PDB entry 8SNF | X-ray diffraction, 2.30 A resolution | chains A and D of the 3 polymer chains in the assembly

== Chain A ==
Protein: metformin hydrolase subunit B
Source organism: Pseudomonas mendocina
Sequence (348 residues; each row starts with the number of its first residue):
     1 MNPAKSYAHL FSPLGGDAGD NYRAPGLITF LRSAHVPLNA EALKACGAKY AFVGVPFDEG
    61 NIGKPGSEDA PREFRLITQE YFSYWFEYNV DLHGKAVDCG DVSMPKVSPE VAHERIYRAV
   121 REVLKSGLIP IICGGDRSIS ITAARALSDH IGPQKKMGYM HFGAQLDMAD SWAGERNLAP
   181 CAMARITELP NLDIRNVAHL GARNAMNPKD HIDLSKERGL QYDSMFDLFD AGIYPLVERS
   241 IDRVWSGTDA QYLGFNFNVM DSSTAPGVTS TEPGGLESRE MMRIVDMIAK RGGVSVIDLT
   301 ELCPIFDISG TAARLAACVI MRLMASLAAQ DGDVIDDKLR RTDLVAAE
Disordered / not traced: 1-5, 16-26, 343-348
From the paper describing this entry:
  - conformationally variable residues (order/disorder transition): Gly16 to Ala24

== Chain D ==
Protein: metformin hydrolase subunit A
Source organism: Pseudomonas mendocina
Sequence (364 residues; numbered 1 to 364; the number before each row is that of its first residue):
     1 MGLDRKTETA KWQFTPHQHR GPAEQFGEND HIYSPKLHNG SFKSRGLATF MGAPYCPPDR
    61 HKIREMGAKI CFLAVPWDQG QIVRAGASQG AAALRDATTQ YFPYMFEYDV DLLSFFRVVD
   121 CGDVPTVPGN NIKSQEYTAD YVTECLEGGA KVILFGGDHS LPIPGAKALS RFTGSGKMGY
   181 LHVDCHLDAA PDWAGNLITN CSGAPRALDL PNCNARNMAH MGSRNGLNPK DWWDFYVDNE
   241 IRVVTMSEMI ERGLEVCANE IFERVKKDTD SLYFTWDTDS IDISCMPGNS APECYGLKGR
   301 EVIQLARIAG RHGCDILDIV EFCPYFDPSQ IGAKMTVNMI YHYLGSRAQT LRQQGKQPEN
   361 LYFQ
Disordered / not traced: 1-10, 358-364
Ion coordination: Ni2+ site 1: His159, Asp184, Asp188, Asp277; Ni2+ site 2: Asp184, His186, Asp277, Asp279
From the paper describing this entry:
  - Ni2+ coordination: His159, Asp184, His186, Asp188, Asp277, Asp279
  - binding site for Ni2+: Asn200 (from molecular simulation)
  - mutagenesis - D188N, N200A, C201S: decreased catalytic activity
  - catalytic residues: Asp188, Asn200 (proposed by the authors, not directly observed)
  - catalytic residues: Glu321 (citing earlier work)

== Chain A / chain D interface ==
Contacting residue pairs - 77 pairs, chain A then chain D:
  Asn61(A) with Lys43(D), hydrogen bond (backbone-side chain)
  Ile62(A) with Asn39(D), hydrogen bond (backbone-side chain); Phe42(D); Lys43(D)
  Gly63(A) with Phe42(D); Lys43(D), hydrogen bond (backbone-side chain)
  Lys64(A) with Lys43(D), hydrogen bond (side chain-backbone); Gln100(D); Gln330(D)
  Ala169(A) with Ser34(D)
  Ser171(A) with Ser34(D)
  Trp172(A) with Ser34(D); Pro35(D); Asn39(D), hydrogen bond; Phe42(D), hydrophobic; Phe102(D), hydrophobic
  Ala173(A) with Pro35(D), hydrogen bond (backbone-backbone); Lys36(D); His38(D)
  Gly174(A) with Lys36(D), hydrogen bond (backbone-backbone)
  Ala202(A) with Phe106(D)
  Arg203(A) with Phe106(D); Glu107(D)
  Asn204(A) with Phe106(D); Glu107(D), hydrogen bond (backbone-side chain); Asn338(D), hydrogen bond; His342(D), hydrogen bond
  Ala205(A) with Tyr101(D); Phe102(D), hydrogen bond (backbone-backbone); Tyr104(D)
  Met206(A) with Gln100(D); Tyr101(D); Phe102(D), hydrophobic
  Asn207(A) with Tyr104(D); Phe106(D)
  Pro208(A) with Ile32(D); Ser34(D); Phe102(D), hydrophobic
  Lys209(A) with Ile32(D), hydrogen bond (backbone-backbone); Tyr33(D); Tyr104(D); Asp109(D), salt bridge
  Asp210(A) with Tyr33(D); Ser34(D), hydrogen bond
  His211(A) with Ser34(D), hydrogen bond
  Ile212(A) with Phe106(D), hydrophobic
  Phe226(A) with Glu107(D); Tyr108(D); Arg307(D)
  Phe229(A) with Arg300(D)
  Asp261(A) with Cys285(D); Gly299(D)
  Ser262(A) with Ile331(D)
  Ser263(A) with Ser284(D); Cys285(D)
  Pro266(A) with Ser329(D); Ile331(D), hydrophobic
  Thr269(A) with Gln330(D)
  Ser270(A) with Lys334(D), hydrogen bond
  Thr271(A) with Ile331(D); Lys334(D), hydrogen bond (backbone-side chain)
  Glu272(A) with Tyr101(D), hydrogen bond
  Pro273(A) with Tyr101(D); Ile303(D); Met335(D), hydrophobic; Asn338(D)
  Gly274(A) with Gly299(D); Arg300(D); Ile303(D)
  Gly275(A) with Arg300(D), hydrogen bond (backbone-side chain)
  Leu276(A) with Arg300(D)
  Glu277(A) with Lys298(D), salt bridge; Arg300(D)
  Glu280(A) with Arg300(D), salt bridge
  Phe306(A) with Ser329(D); Gln330(D)
  Ile308(A) with Ser329(D)
Interface residues without a listed pair, chain A (43 interface residues in all): Asp213, Tyr222, Ser224, Ile305, Asp307
Interface residues without a listed pair, chain D (37 interface residues in all): Leu37, Met105, Pro287, Asp327, Pro328, Tyr341

== In short ==
43 residues of chain A and 37 residues of chain D are in contact, with 18 hydrogen bonds and 3 salt bridges.
Polar contacts include Lys209(A)-Asp109(D), Glu277(A)-Lys298(D) and Glu280(A)-Arg300(D). His159(D), Asp184(D),
Asp188(D) and Asp277(D) coordinate Ni2+ site 1. From the paper: catalytic residues Asp188(D), Asn200(D) and
Glu321(D); D188N, N200A and C201S of chain D reduce catalytic activity.
Chain A is metformin hydrolase subunit B and chain D is metformin hydrolase subunit A, both from Pseudomonas
mendocina; the structure, Crystal structure of metformin hydrolase (MfmAB) from Pseudomonas mendocina sp.
MET-2 with Ni2+2 bound, was determined by X-ray diffraction (same publication as 8SNK and 8SP2).
